8ST1 - chains J and K of the 9 polymer chains in the assembly; structure by electron microscopy, 3.41 A resolution.

[Chain J]
Molecule: IgG1 Kappa Light Chain
Organism: Mus musculus
Sequence (238 residues; each row starts with the number of its first residue; numbers below 1 keep their minus sign (Met-18 is residue -18)):
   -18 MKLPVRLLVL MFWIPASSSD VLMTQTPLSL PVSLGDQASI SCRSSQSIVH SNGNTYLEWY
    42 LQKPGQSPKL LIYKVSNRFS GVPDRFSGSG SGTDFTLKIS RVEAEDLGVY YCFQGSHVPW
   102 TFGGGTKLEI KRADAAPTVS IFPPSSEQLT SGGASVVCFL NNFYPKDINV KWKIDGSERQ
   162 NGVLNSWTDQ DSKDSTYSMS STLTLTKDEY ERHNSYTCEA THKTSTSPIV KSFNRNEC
Disordered / not traced: -18 to 0, 219
Disulfide bonds: Cys23-Cys93, Cys139-Cys199

[Chain K]
Molecule: IgG1 Heavy Chain
Organism: Mus musculus
Sequence (462 residues; row label = number of the first residue in the row; numbers below 1 keep their minus sign (Met-17 is residue -17)):
   -17 MEWTWVFLFL LSVTAGVHSQ VQLQQSGAEV MKPGASVKIS CKGTGYTFSS YWIEWVKQRP
    43 GHGLERIGEI LPGSGSTNYN EKFRGKATFT ADKSSKTAYM QLSSLTSEDS AVYYCARYLP
   103 YYYAMDYWGQ GTSVTVSSAK TTPPSVYPLA PGSAAQTNSM VTLGCLVKGY FPEPVTVTWN
   163 SGSLSSGVHT FPAVLQSDLY TLSSSVTVPS STWPSETVTC NVAHPASSTK VDKKIVPRDC
   223 GCKPCICTVP EVSSVFIFPP KPKDVLTITL TPKVTCVVVD ISKDDPEVQF SWFVDDVEVH
   283 TAQTQPREEQ FNSTFRSVSE LPIMHQDWLN GKEFKCRVNS AAFPAPIEKT ISKTKGRPKA
   343 PQVYTIPPPK EQMAKDKVSL TCMITDFFPE DITVEWQWNG QPAENYKNTQ PIMDTDGSYF
   403 VYSKLNVQKS NWEAGNTFTC SVLHEGLHNH HTEKSLSHSP GK
Disordered / not traced: -17 to 2, 221-444
Disulfide bonds: Cys23-Cys97, Cys147-Cys202

[Interface between chain J and chain K]
Pairs across the interface - 59 pairs, chain J then chain K:
  His31(J) - Tyr103(K)
  Tyr37(J) - Tyr103(K)  hydrophobic
  Glu39(J) - Tyr100(K)  hydrogen bond
  Glu39(J) - Ala106(K)
  Tyr41(J) - Ala106(K)
  Tyr41(J) - Met107(K)  hydrogen bond (side chain-backbone)
  Gln43(J) - Gln40(K)
  Gln43(J) - Tyr96(K)
  Gln47(J) - Tyr96(K)
  Ser48(J) - Tyr96(K)
  Ser48(J) - Trp110(K)
  Ser48(J) - Gly111(K)
  Pro49(J) - Leu46(K)  hydrophobic
  Pro49(J) - Trp110(K)
  Leu51(J) - Ala106(K)  hydrophobic
  Leu51(J) - Met107(K)
  Phe60(J) - Asp108(K)
  Val90(J) - His44(K)
  Tyr92(J) - His44(K)
  Tyr92(J) - Leu46(K)  hydrophobic
  Phe94(J) - Tyr100(K)
  Phe94(J) - Met107(K)  hydrophobic
  Gly96(J) - Tyr100(K)
  Gly96(J) - Tyr103(K)
  Ser97(J) - Tyr103(K)
  Pro100(J) - Asn62(K)
  Trp101(J) - Arg48(K)  hydrogen bond (backbone-side chain)
  Trp101(J) - Glu51(K)
  Trp101(J) - Pro102(K)  hydrophobic
  Phe103(J) - Val38(K)  hydrophobic
  Phe103(J) - Leu46(K)
  Phe103(J) - Trp110(K)  hydrophobic
  Ser121(J) - Thr144(K)
  Phe123(J) - Leu131(K)  hydrophobic
  Phe123(J) - Ala132(K)
  Phe123(J) - Pro133(K)  hydrophobic
  Ser126(J) - Tyr129(K)
  Glu128(J) - Tyr129(K)
  Glu128(J) - Pro130(K)
  Ser132(J) - Tyr129(K)  hydrogen bond
  Phe140(J) - Ser186(K)
  Phe140(J) - Ser187(K)
  Asn142(J) - His171(K)
  Asn142(J) - Phe173(K)
  Asn142(J) - Ser187(K)  hydrogen bond
  Asn143(J) - His171(K)
  Leu165(J) - Gln178(K)
  Ser167(J) - Pro174(K)  hydrogen bond (side chain-backbone)
  Trp168(J) - Pro174(K)
  Thr169(J) - Phe173(K)
  Thr169(J) - Pro174(K)
  Asp172(J) - His171(K)  salt bridge
  Ser179(J) - His171(K)  hydrogen bond
  Ser179(J) - Phe173(K)
  Met180(J) - Phe173(K)
  Ser181(J) - Phe173(K)
  Ser181(J) - Ser185(K)
  Lys212(J) - Gln138(K)
  Glu218(J) - Ala136(K)
Also at the interface, not in a pair above, chain J (50 interface residues in all): Asp1, Tyr54, Lys55, Val99, Thr102, Gly104, Gly105, Lys108, Pro124, Gln129, Asn166, Lys174, Asp175, Thr185
Also at the interface, not in a pair above, chain K (41 interface residues in all): Glu36, Gly45, Asn60, Tyr104, Gly134, Leu145, Gly146, Gly169, Thr172, Val176

[Overview]
50 residues of chain J and 41 residues of chain K are in contact; the contacts include 7 hydrogen bonds and 1
salt bridge. Polar contacts include Asp172(J)-His171(K), Glu39(J)-Tyr100(K) and Tyr41(J)-Met107(K).
Here chain J is IgG1 Kappa Light Chain and chain K is IgG1 Heavy Chain, both from Mus musculus. Entry 8ST1
(The 3alpha2beta stoichiometry of human alpha4beta2 nicotinic acetylcholine receptor in complex with
acetylcholine and calcium) was determined by electron microscopy, deposited together with 8SSZ, 8ST0, 8ST2 and
8ST3.
